3WTT - chains A and D of the 5 polymer chains in the assembly; structure by X-ray diffraction, 2.35 A resolution.

[Chain A]
Protein: Runt-related transcription factor 1
From: Mus musculus
Reference sequence: Q03347 (RUNX1_MOUSE); numbering as in UniProt (aligned over 60-263)
Sequence (204 residues; numbered 60 to 263; the number before each row is that of its first residue):
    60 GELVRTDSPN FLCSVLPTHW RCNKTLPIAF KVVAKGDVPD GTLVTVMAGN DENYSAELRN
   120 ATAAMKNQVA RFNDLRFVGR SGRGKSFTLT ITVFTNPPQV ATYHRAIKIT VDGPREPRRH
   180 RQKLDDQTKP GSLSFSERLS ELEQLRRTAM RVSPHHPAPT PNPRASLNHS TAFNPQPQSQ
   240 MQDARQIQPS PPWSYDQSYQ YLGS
Disordered / not traced: 179-263
Sequence notes: engineered mutation Lys94 (Leu in Q03347)
Swiss-Prot annotation at these positions:
  - region (Interaction with DNA): Arg80 to Thr84, Arg135 to Gly143, Ile168 to Arg177
  - binding site (chloride): Asn112, Glu116, Arg139, Val170
  - modified residue (Phosphoserine): Ser193, Ser212, Ser249
  - mutagenesis: Arg80 (R80A: Interferes with DNA-binding), Asn109 (N109A: Interferes with heterodimerization), Tyr113 (Y113A: Interferes with heterodimerization), Arg142 (R142A: Interferes with DNA-binding), Lys144 (K144M: Interferes with DNA-binding), Thr149 (T149A: Interferes with heterodimerization), Val170 (V170A: No effect), Asp171 (D171A: Interferes with DNA-binding), Arg174 (R174A: Interferes with DNA-binding), Arg177 (R177A: Interferes with DNA-binding), Ser249 (S249A: Reduced phosphorylation)
What the authors report for this chain:
  - mutagenesis - R80K, V170A: abolished binding to phosphorylated Ets1 with Runx1
  - mutagenesis - R80K, V170A: decreased signaling in response to phosphorylated Ets1 and Runx1
  - mutagenesis - R80K, V170A: abolished binding to Protein C-ets-1
  - mutagenesis - R80K, V170A: decreased signaling with Protein C-ets-1

[Chain D]
Molecule: 15-nt DNA strand
Sequence (15 nucleotides; row label = number of the first residue in the row):
     1 GAAGCCACAT CCTCT

[Chain A / chain D interface]
Residue-residue contacts (16):
  His78(A) - DG4(D)  salt bridge to the phosphate
  Arg139(A) - DC5(D)  salt bridge to the phosphate
  Arg139(A) - DC6(D)  salt bridge to the phosphate
  Arg142(A) - DA2(D)  hydrogen bond to the base
  Arg142(A) - DA3(D)  hydrogen bond to the sugar
  Arg142(A) - DG4(D)  hydrogen bond to the sugar
  Gly143(A) - DG4(D)  hydrogen bond to the phosphate
  Lys167(A) - DG4(D)  salt bridge to the phosphate
  Thr169(A) - DG4(D)  phosphate contact
  Thr169(A) - DC5(D)  phosphate contact
  Val170(A) - DC5(D)  hydrogen bond to the phosphate
  Val170(A) - DC6(D)  base contact
  Asp171(A) - DC5(D)  hydrogen bond to the base
  Asp171(A) - DC6(D)  hydrogen bond to the base
  Arg174(A) - DC5(D)  base contact
  Arg177(A) - DG4(D)  hydrogen bond to the base
Also at the interface, not in a pair above, chain D (6 interface residues in all): DG1

[Summary]
10 residues of chain A and 6 residues of chain D are in contact; the contacts include 8 hydrogen bonds and 4
salt bridges. Polar pairs include Arg142(A)-DA2(D), Asp171(A)-DC5(D) and Asp171(A)-DC6(D). The paper reports
that R80K and V170A of chain A abolish binding to phosphorylated Ets1 with Runx1; R80K and V170A of chain A
reduce signaling in response to phosphorylated Ets1 and Runx1.
Here chain A is Runt-related transcription factor 1 (Mus musculus) and chain D is a 15-nt DNA strand. Entry
3WTT (Crystal structure of the complex comprised of phosphorylated ETS1, RUNX1, CBFBETA, and the tcralpha gene
enhancer ...) was determined by X-ray diffraction (same publication as 3WTS, 3WTU, 3WTV, 3WTW, 3WTX and 3WU1).
